Entry 6D8B (X-ray diffraction, 2.95 A resolution); this record covers chains D and F of the 6 polymer chains in the assembly.

# Chain D (and F)
Molecule: Hemagglutinin HA2 chain
From: Influenza A virus
Notes: chain F of this document is another copy of the same molecule, construct and numbering; everything in this record applies to it too
UniProtKB: A0A218MY65 (A0A218MY65_9INFA); residues 1-221 here correspond to UniProt positions 340-560 (UniProt number = residue number + 339)
Sequence (221 residues; row label = number of the first residue in the row):
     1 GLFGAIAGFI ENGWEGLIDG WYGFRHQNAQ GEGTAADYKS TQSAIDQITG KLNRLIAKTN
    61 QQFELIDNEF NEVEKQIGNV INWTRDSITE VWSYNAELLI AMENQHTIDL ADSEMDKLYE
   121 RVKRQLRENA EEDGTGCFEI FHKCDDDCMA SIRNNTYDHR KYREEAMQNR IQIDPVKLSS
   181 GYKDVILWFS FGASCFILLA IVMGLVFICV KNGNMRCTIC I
Unresolved in the structure: 172-221
Disulfide bonds: C144-C148
Covalent attachments: N-acetylglucosamine (NAG) linked to N82
What the authors report for this chain:
  - post-translational modification sites: N82

# How chain D and chain F interact
Pairs across the interface (51):
  F3(D) - L2(F)  hydrophobic
  F3(D) - F3(F)  hydrophobic
  R54(D) - L98(F)
  T59(D) - E90(F)  hydrogen bond
  Q61(D) - D86(F)
  Q61(D) - E90(F)
  F63(D) - W83(F)
  F63(D) - D86(F)
  F63(D) - S87(F)
  F63(D) - E90(F)
  I66(D) - N79(F)
  I66(D) - V80(F)
  I66(D) - W83(F)  hydrophobic
  V73(D) - Q76(F)
  I77(D) - I77(F)  hydrophobic
  I81(D) - V80(F)  hydrophobic
  I81(D) - W83(F)
  T84(D) - W83(F)
  T84(D) - T84(F)
  R85(D) - W83(F)
  I88(D) - S87(F)
  V91(D) - V91(F)  hydrophobic
  W92(D) - V91(F)
  W92(D) - Y94(F)  hydrophobic
  N95(D) - Y94(F)
  N95(D) - N95(F)
  L99(D) - Y94(F)
  L99(D) - L98(F)  hydrophobic
  H106(D) - Q105(F)
  L110(D) - L2(F)  hydrophobic
  S113(D) - L2(F)
  S113(D) - F3(F)
  K117(D) - G1(F)
  K117(D) - L2(F)  hydrogen bond (side chain-backbone)
  K117(D) - G4(F)
  E120(D) - E120(F)
  R121(D) - F9(F)
  R121(D) - G134(F)  hydrogen bond (side chain-backbone)
  R121(D) - T135(F)
  K123(D) - K123(F)
  R124(D) - F9(F)
  R124(D) - Y119(F)
  R124(D) - E132(F)  salt bridge
  R124(D) - G134(F)
  R127(D) - E131(F)  salt bridge
  R127(D) - E132(F)
  R127(D) - E139(F)  salt bridge
  R127(D) - F141(F)
  E128(D) - E131(F)
  R163(D) - I171(F)
  M167(D) - I171(F)  hydrophobic
Other interface residues (no listed pair), chain D (30 interface residues in all): E64, M102
Other interface residues (no listed pair), chain F (36 interface residues in all): E11, I88, A101, M102, D109, D133, R170

# Summary
30 residues of chain D and 36 residues of chain F are in contact, with 3 hydrogen bonds and 3 salt bridges.
Polar contacts include R124(D)-E132(F), R127(D)-E131(F) and R127(D)-E139(F). N-acetylglucosamine is covalently
linked to N82(D). From the paper: a modification site at N82(D).
Chain D and chain F are both Hemagglutinin HA2 chain (Influenza A virus); the structure, The crystal structure
of hemagglutinin from A/Hong Kong/125/2017 H7N9 influenza virus, was determined by X-ray diffraction together
with 6D7C, 6D7U and 6D8D from the same study.
